Entry 7X76 (electron microscopy, 3.67 A resolution); this record covers chains F and P of the 13 polymer chains in the assembly.

Chain F:
Name: RNA polymerase principal sigma factor HrdB
From: Streptomyces coelicolor A3(2)
UniProt: P18183 (SIGA_STRCO); numbering as in UniProt (aligned over 1-511)
Amino-acid sequence (531 residues; row label = number of the first residue in the row; numbers below 1 keep their minus sign (Met-19 is residue -19)):
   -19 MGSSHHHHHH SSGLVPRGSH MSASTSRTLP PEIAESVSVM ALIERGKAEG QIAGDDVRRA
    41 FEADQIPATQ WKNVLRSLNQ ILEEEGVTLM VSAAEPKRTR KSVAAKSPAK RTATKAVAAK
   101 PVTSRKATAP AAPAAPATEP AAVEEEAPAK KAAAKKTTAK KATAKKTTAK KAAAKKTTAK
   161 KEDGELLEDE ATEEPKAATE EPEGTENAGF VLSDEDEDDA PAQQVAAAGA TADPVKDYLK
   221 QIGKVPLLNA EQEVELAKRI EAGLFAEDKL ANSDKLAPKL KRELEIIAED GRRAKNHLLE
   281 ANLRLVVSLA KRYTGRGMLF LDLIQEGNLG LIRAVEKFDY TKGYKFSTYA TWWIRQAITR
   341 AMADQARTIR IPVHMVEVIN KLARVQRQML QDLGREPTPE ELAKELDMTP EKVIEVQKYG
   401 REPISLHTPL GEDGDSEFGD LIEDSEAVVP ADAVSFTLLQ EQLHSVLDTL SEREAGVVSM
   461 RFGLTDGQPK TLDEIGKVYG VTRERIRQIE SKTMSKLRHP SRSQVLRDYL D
Disordered / not traced: -19 to 209, 511
Sequence notes: initiating methionine (-19); expression tag (-18 to 0)
Swiss-Prot annotation at these positions:
  - DNA-binding region: Leu472 to Ser491 (H-T-H motif)
  - motif: Asp302 to Gln305 (Interaction with polymerase core subunit RpoC)

Chain P:
Molecule: 84-nt DNA strand
Sequence (84 nucleotides; numbered 1 to 84; the number before each row is that of its first residue):
     1 GGCGACCCGG CGCCCGCTAC GGAGTCAACT ACGGGTAGGG GGTATCGGGC AACGCGGCAC
    61 TGAACACCGT TGTCATGTGC CTTG

Interface between chain F and chain P:
Pairs across the interface - 26 pairs, chain F then chain P:
  Lys291(F) with DA27(P), base contact
  Arg292(F) with DA27(P), hydrogen bond to the base
  Thr294(F) with DA27(P), hydrogen bond to the base
  Arg296(F) with DA27(P), salt bridge to the phosphate
  Gln336(F) with DA28(P), base contact
  Thr339(F) with DA28(P), hydrogen bond to the base
  Arg340(F) with DC29(P), base contact
  Arg364(F) with DC29(P), salt bridge to the phosphate
  Arg367(F) with DC26(P), phosphate contact; DA27(P), salt bridge to the phosphate; DA28(P), salt bridge to the phosphate
  Gly411(F) with DG21(P), base contact; DG22(P), base contact
  Glu412(F) with DC20(P), base contact
  Asp415(F) with DC20(P), hydrogen bond to the base
  Arg461(F) with DG48(P), salt bridge to the phosphate
  Thr471(F) with DG47(P), phosphate contact
  Leu472(F) with DG48(P), phosphate contact
  Asp473(F) with DG47(P), phosphate contact
  Arg483(F) with DG47(P), base contact; DG48(P), hydrogen bond to the base; DG49(P), base contact
  Glu484(F) with DG49(P), base contact; DC50(P), hydrogen bond to the base
  Arg487(F) with DG48(P), sugar contact; DG49(P), salt bridge to the phosphate
Also at the interface, not in a pair above, chain F (24 interface residues in all): Tyr293, Trp332, Arg335, Glu357, Leu410
Also at the interface, not in a pair above, chain P (14 interface residues in all): DA19, DA23, DT30

Summary:
24 residues of chain F and 14 residues of chain P are in contact, with 6 hydrogen bonds and 6 salt bridges.
Polar contacts include Arg292(F)-DA27(P), Thr294(F)-DA27(P) and Thr339(F)-DA28(P).
Chain F is RNA polymerase principal sigma factor HrdB (Streptomyces coelicolor A3(2)) and chain P is an 84-nt
DNA strand; the structure, Cryo-EM structure of Streptomyces coelicolor RNAP-promoter open complex with two
Zur dimers, was determined by electron microscopy, deposited together with 7VO0, 7VO9, 7VPD, 7VPZ, 7X74 and
7X75.
